Entry 9DR1 (electron microscopy, 3.70 A resolution); this record covers chains I and J of the 8 polymer chains in the assembly.

Chain I:
Molecule: DNA-directed RNA polymerase subunit beta
Source organism: Escherichia coli
Reference sequence: C3SIA7 (C3SIA7_ECOLX); residue numbers follow UniProt; this construct covers 2-1341
Sequence (1340 residues; row label = number of the first residue in the row):
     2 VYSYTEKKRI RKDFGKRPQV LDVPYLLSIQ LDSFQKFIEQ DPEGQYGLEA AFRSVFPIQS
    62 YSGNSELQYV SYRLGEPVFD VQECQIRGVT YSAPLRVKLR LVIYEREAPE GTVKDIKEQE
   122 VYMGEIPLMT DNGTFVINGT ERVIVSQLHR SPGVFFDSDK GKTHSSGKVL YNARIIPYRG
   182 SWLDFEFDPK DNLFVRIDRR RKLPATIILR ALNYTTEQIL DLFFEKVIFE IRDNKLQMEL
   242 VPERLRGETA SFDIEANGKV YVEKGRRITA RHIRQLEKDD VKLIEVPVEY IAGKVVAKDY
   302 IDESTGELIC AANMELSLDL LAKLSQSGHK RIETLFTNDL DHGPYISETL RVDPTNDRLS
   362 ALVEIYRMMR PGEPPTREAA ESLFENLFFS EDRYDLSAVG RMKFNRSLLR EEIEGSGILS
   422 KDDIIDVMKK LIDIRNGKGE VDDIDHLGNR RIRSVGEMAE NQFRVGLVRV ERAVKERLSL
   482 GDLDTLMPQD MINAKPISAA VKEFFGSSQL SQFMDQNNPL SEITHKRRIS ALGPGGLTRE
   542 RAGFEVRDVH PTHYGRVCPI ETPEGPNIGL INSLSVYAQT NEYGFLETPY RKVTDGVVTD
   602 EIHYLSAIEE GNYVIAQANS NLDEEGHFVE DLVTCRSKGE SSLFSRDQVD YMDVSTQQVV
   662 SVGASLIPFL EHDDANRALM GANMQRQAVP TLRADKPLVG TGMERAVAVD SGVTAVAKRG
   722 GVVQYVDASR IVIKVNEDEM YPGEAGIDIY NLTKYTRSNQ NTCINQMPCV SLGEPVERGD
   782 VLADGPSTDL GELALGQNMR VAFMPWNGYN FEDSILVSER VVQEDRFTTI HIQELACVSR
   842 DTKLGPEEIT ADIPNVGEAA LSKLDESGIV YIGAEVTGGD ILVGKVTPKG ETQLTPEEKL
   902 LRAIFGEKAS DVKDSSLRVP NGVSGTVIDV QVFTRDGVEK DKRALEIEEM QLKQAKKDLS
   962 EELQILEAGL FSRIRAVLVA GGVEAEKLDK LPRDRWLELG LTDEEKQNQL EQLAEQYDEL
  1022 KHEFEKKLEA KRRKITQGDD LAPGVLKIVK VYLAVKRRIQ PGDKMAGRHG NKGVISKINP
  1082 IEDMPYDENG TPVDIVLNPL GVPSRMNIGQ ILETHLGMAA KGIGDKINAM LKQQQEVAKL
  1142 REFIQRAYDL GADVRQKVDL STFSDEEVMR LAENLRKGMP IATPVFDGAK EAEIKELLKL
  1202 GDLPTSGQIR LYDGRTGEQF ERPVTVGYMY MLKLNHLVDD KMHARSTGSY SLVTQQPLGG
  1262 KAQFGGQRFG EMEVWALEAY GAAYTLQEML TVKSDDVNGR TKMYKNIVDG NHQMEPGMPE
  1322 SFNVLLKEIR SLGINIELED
Disordered / not traced: 891-914

Chain J:
Molecule: DNA-directed RNA polymerase subunit beta'
Source organism: Escherichia coli
Reference sequence: A0A369F490 (A0A369F490_ECOLX); numbering as in UniProt (aligned over 16-1373)
Sequence (1358 residues; numbered 16 to 1373; the number before each row is that of its first residue):
    16 EFDAIKIALA SPDMIRSWSF GEVKKPETIN YRTFKPERDG LFCARIFGPV KDYECLCGKY
    76 KRLKHRGVIC EKCGVEVTQT KVRRERMGHI ELASPTAHIW FLKSLPSRIG LLLDMPLRDI
   136 ERVLYFESYV VIEGGMTNLE RQQILTEEQY LDALEEFGDE FDAKMGAEAI QALLKSMDLE
   196 QECEQLREEL NETNSETKRK KLTKRIKLLE AFVQSGNKPE WMILTVLPVL PPDLRPLVPL
   256 DGGRFATSDL NDLYRRVINR NNRLKRLLDL AAPDIIVRNE KRMLQEAVDA LLDNGRRGRA
   316 ITGSNKRPLK SLADMIKGKQ GRFRQNLLGK RVDYSGRSVI TVGPYLRLHQ CGLPKKMALE
   376 LFKPFIYGKL ELRGLATTIK AAKKMVEREE AVVWDILDEV IREHPVLLNR APTLHRLGIQ
   436 AFEPVLIEGK AIQLHPLVCA AYNADFDGDQ MAVHVPLTLE AQLEARALMM STNNILSPAN
   496 GEPIIVPSQD VVLGLYYMTR DCVNAKGEGM VLTGPKEAER LYRSGLASLH ARVKVRITEY
   556 EKDANGELVA KTSLKDTTVG RAILWMIVPK GLPYSIVNQA LGKKAISKML NTCYRILGLK
   616 PTVIFADQIM YTGFAYAARS GASVGIDDMV IPEKKHEIIS EAEAEVAEIQ EQFQSGLVTA
   676 GERYNKVIDI WAAANDRVSK AMMDNLQTET VINRDGQEEK QVSFNSIYMM ADSGARGSAA
   736 QIRQLAGMRG LMAKPDGSII ETPITANFRE GLNVLQYFIS THGARKGLAD TALKTANSGY
   796 LTRRLVDVAQ DLVVTEDDCG THEGIMMTPV IEGGDVKEPL RDRVLGRVTA EDVLKPGTAD
   856 ILVPRNTLLH EQWCDLLEEN SVDAVKVRSV VSCDTDFGVC AHCYGRDLAR GHIINKGEAI
   916 GVIAAQSIGE PGTQLTMRTF HIGGAASRAA AESSIQVKNK GSIKLSNVKS VVNSSGKLVI
   976 TSRNTELKLI DEFGRTKESY KVPYGAVLAK GDGEQVAGGE TVANWDPHTM PVITEVSGFV
  1036 RFTDMIDGQT ITRQTDELTG LSSLVVLDSA ERTAGGKDLR PALKIVDAQG NDVLIPGTDM
  1096 PAQYFLPGKA IVQLEDGVQI SSGDTLARIP QESGGTKDIT GGLPRVADLF EARRPKEPAI
  1156 LAEISGIVSF GKETKGKRRL VITPVDGSDP YEEMIPKWRQ LNVFEGERVE RGDVISDGPE
  1216 APHDILRLRG VHAVTRYIVN EVQDVYRLQG VKINDKHIEV IVRQMLRKAT IVNAGSSDFL
  1276 EGEQVEYSRV KIANRELEAN GKVGATYSRD LLGITKASLA TESFISAASF QETTRVLTEA
  1336 AVAGKRDELR GLKENVIVGR LIPAGTGYAY HQDRMRRR
Disordered / not traced: 934-947, 1127-1133
Bound ions: Mg2+: Asp462, Asp464 (shared with 1 residue of chain R)

Chain I / chain J interface:
Pairs across the interface - 322 pairs, chain I then chain J:
  Ser166(I) with Lys1151(J)
  Phe545(I) with Asp785(J); Leu788(J), hydrophobic; Arg933(J)
  Arg548(I) with Arg780(J), hydrogen bond (backbone-side chain)
  Asp549(I) with Pro750(J); His777(J)
  Val550(I) with Pro750(J); His777(J)
  His551(I) with Phe773(J)
  His554(I) with Phe773(J)
  Tyr555(I) with Val769(J); Phe773(J)
  Cys559(I) with Arg780(J)
  Pro560(I) with Phe773(J), hydrophobic; Thr776(J); Arg780(J), hydrogen bond (backbone-side chain)
  Ile561(I) with Tyr772(J), hydrophobic
  Thr563(I) with Arg780(J)
  Glu565(I) with Leu783(J)
  Gly566(I) with Ala787(J)
  Gly570(I) with Arg780(J)
  Gln618(I) with Leu770(J)
  Asn620(I) with Val769(J)
  Ser642(I) with Leu770(J)
  Val660(I) with Val769(J), hydrophobic
  Leu671(I) with Tyr772(J), hydrogen bond (backbone-side chain)
  Glu672(I) with Gly766(J); Leu767(J), hydrogen bond (backbone-backbone)
  His673(I) with Phe763(J); Arg764(J), hydrogen bond (side chain-backbone); Glu765(J); Gly766(J), hydrogen bond (side chain-backbone)
  Asp674(I) with Phe763(J); Tyr772(J), hydrogen bond (backbone-side chain)
  Asp675(I) with Arg744(J), salt bridge; Phe763(J); Tyr772(J)
  Ala676(I) with Tyr772(J); Ala779(J), hydrophobic
  Asn677(I) with Ala779(J); Leu783(J)
  Ala679(I) with Tyr772(J)
  Leu680(I) with Leu783(J), hydrophobic
  Phe804(I) with Ala637(J); Ser638(J)
  Met805(I) with Ala633(J); Gly636(J); Ala637(J)
  Pro806(I) with Asp505(J); Ala633(J); Ala637(J)
  Trp807(I) with Ala633(J), hydrophobic
  Asn808(I) with Pro359(J); Ala633(J)
  Gly809(I) with Val357(J); Pro359(J); Phe629(J)
  Tyr810(I) with Val357(J); Pro359(J)
  Asn811(I) with Asp505(J)
  Phe812(I) with Val357(J), hydrophobic; Pro451(J); Cys454(J), hydrophobic; Phe461(J), hydrophobic; Gln504(J); Asp505(J); Phe629(J), hydrophobic
  Glu813(I) with Cys454(J); Ala459(J); Asp460(J); Gln504(J), hydrogen bond
  Asp814(I) with Asp460(J); Phe461(J); Asp462(J)
  Ser815(I) with Val357(J); Phe461(J)
  Arg841(I) with Asp256(J), hydrogen bond (side chain-backbone); Gly257(J)
  Lys844(I) with Arg47(J)
  Gly1063(I) with Val354(J)
  Lys1073(I) with Asp462(J), salt bridge
  Val1075(I) with Phe461(J)
  Ile1076(I) with Thr356(J)
  Ser1077(I) with Thr356(J); Val357(J), hydrogen bond (side chain-backbone)
  Asn1099(I) with Asp505(J), hydrogen bond
  Pro1100(I) with Ala637(J)
  Leu1101(I) with Gln504(J); Asp505(J); Leu508(J), hydrophobic; Met725(J), hydrophobic; Arg731(J)
  Val1103(I) with Val639(J), hydrophobic
  Pro1104(I) with Met725(J), hydrophobic; Gln736(J)
  Ser1105(I) with Arg731(J); Gln736(J)
  Arg1106(I) with Arg731(J)
  Met1107(I) with Gln739(J), hydrogen bond; Leu740(J), hydrophobic; Phe763(J), hydrophobic
  Ile1109(I) with Ile641(J), hydrophobic; Met644(J), hydrophobic; Leu740(J), hydrophobic
  Ile1112(I) with Val639(J), hydrophobic; Gly640(J); Ile641(J)
  Leu1113(I) with Ile641(J), hydrophobic
  His1116(I) with Ile641(J)
  Phe1187(I) with Leu767(J); Tyr772(J), hydrophobic
  Glu1192(I) with Arg764(J); Glu765(J)
  Lys1196(I) with Asp642(J), salt bridge
  Ser1207(I) with Asp642(J)
  Gln1209(I) with Ser638(J)
  Glu1219(I) with Arg538(J); Arg634(J), salt bridge
  Phe1221(I) with Ala633(J); Arg634(J)
  Glu1222(I) with Arg634(J); Ser635(J); Gly636(J)
  Arg1223(I) with Ser635(J); Gly636(J); Ser638(J); Phe719(J)
  Pro1224(I) with Ser638(J), hydrogen bond (backbone-side chain)
  Val1225(I) with Ser638(J)
  Thr1226(I) with Ser638(J); Val639(J), hydrogen bond (side chain-backbone); Gly640(J)
  Val1239(I) with Lys445(J)
  Asp1240(I) with Lys445(J)
  Lys1242(I) with Arg352(J); Val354(J); Gln465(J)
  Met1243(I) with Arg352(J); Ser353(J); Lys371(J); Lys445(J)
  His1244(I) with Gly351(J); Arg352(J), hydrogen bond (backbone-backbone)
  Ala1245(I) with Ser350(J); Gly351(J); Met372(J), hydrophobic; Glu375(J)
  Arg1246(I) with Asp348(J), salt bridge; Tyr349(J), hydrogen bond (backbone-backbone); Ser350(J), hydrogen bond (backbone-backbone); Glu375(J)
  Ser1247(I) with Asp348(J); Tyr349(J); Glu375(J), hydrogen bond; Lys378(J)
  Tyr1251(I) with Asp348(J), hydrogen bond
  Leu1253(I) with Arg99(J), hydrogen bond (backbone-side chain); Leu249(J); Pro251(J), hydrophobic
  Val1254(I) with Asn341(J)
  Gln1256(I) with Asn341(J); Lys345(J)
  Gln1257(I) with Arg346(J), hydrogen bond (side chain-backbone); Val347(J), hydrogen bond (side chain-backbone); Asp348(J)
  Pro1258(I) with Arg346(J)
  Leu1259(I) with Arg346(J)
  Phe1265(I) with Glu375(J)
  Gly1267(I) with Val347(J); Ser350(J)
  Gln1268(I) with Val347(J); Ser350(J), hydrogen bond (backbone-side chain); Gly351(J); Arg352(J), hydrogen bond
  Arg1269(I) with Gln340(J), hydrogen bond (side chain-backbone); Gly344(J), hydrogen bond (side chain-backbone); Arg346(J)
  Phe1270(I) with Gly344(J); Lys345(J), hydrogen bond (backbone-backbone); Val347(J), hydrophobic; His469(J)
  Glu1272(I) with Leu343(J); Arg798(J), salt bridge
  Met1273(I) with Thr428(J)
  Glu1274(I) with Asn424(J), hydrogen bond; Arg425(J); Ala426(J); Thr428(J)
  Val1275(I) with Leu343(J)
  Trp1276(I) with Arg798(J); Val801(J); Val917(J); Gln921(J)
  Ala1277(I) with Thr428(J); His430(J); Arg431(J); Ile434(J), hydrophobic; Gln921(J)
  Leu1278(I) with Ile434(J), hydrophobic; Met484(J), hydrophobic
  Glu1279(I) with Ala914(J); Val917(J); Val1351(J); Ile1357(J)
  Ala1280(I) with Arg431(J); Glu913(J); Ile918(J); Gln921(J)
  Tyr1281(I) with Arg431(J), hydrogen bond (side chain-backbone); Leu432(J); Ile434(J), hydrogen bond (side chain-backbone); Gln435(J); Leu483(J); Met484(J), hydrophobic; Asn489(J), hydrogen bond
  Gly1282(I) with Gly1360(J); Thr1361(J), hydrogen bond (backbone-backbone)
  Ala1283(I) with Glu479(J); Met484(J), hydrophobic
  Ala1284(I) with Glu479(J), hydrogen bond (backbone-side chain); Leu1356(J); Ile1357(J), hydrophobic; Ala1359(J); Thr1361(J), hydrogen bond (backbone-side chain); Gly1362(J)
  Tyr1285(I) with Glu475(J); Glu479(J), hydrogen bond (backbone-side chain); Leu1356(J); Thr1361(J)
  Thr1286(I) with Ala476(J); Glu479(J), hydrogen bond (backbone-side chain)
  Leu1287(I) with Val1351(J), hydrophobic
  Gln1288(I) with Gly1354(J); Leu1356(J)
  Glu1289(I) with Pro471(J); Leu472(J), hydrogen bond (side chain-backbone); Thr473(J), hydrogen bond; Ala476(J)
  Met1290(I) with Val347(J); His469(J)
  Leu1291(I) with Lys345(J); Val1351(J)
  Thr1292(I) with Gly1354(J)
  Lys1294(I) with Asp348(J), hydrogen bond (backbone-backbone); Tyr349(J); Val470(J), hydrogen bond (side chain-backbone); Leu472(J)
  Ser1295(I) with Lys345(J); Arg346(J), hydrogen bond (side chain-backbone); Val347(J)
  Asp1296(I) with Lys345(J)
  Met1304(I) with Thr473(J)
  Tyr1305(I) with Tyr349(J); Pro379(J), hydrophobic; Tyr382(J); Ile394(J)
  Ile1308(I) with Pro379(J), hydrophobic; Phe380(J)
  Val1309(I) with Pro379(J); Gly383(J)
  His1313(I) with Phe380(J); Leu472(J); Thr473(J); Leu474(J), hydrogen bond (backbone-backbone)
  Gln1314(I) with Thr473(J)
  Met1315(I) with Thr473(J)
  Met1319(I) with Phe17(J), hydrophobic; Val1353(J)
  Pro1320(I) with Lys345(J); Val1353(J)
  Glu1321(I) with Arg99(J), salt bridge
  Ser1322(I) with Asn341(J); Leu342(J)
  Phe1323(I) with Ile20(J), hydrophobic; Leu342(J)
  Val1325(I) with Arg99(J); Arg337(J)
  Leu1326(I) with Phe338(J), hydrophobic; Leu342(J), hydrophobic
  Lys1328(I) with Glu100(J), hydrogen bond (side chain-backbone); Met102(J); Leu245(J); Leu249(J)
  Glu1329(I) with Leu245(J); Met330(J); Ile331(J); Arg337(J), salt bridge
  Arg1331(I) with Trp33(J); Pro243(J)
  Ser1332(I) with Pro243(J); Leu245(J); Tyr269(J), hydrogen bond; Leu327(J)
  Leu1333(I) with His113(J), hydrogen bond (backbone-side chain); Trp115(J), hydrophobic; Leu307(J), hydrophobic; Leu327(J), hydrophobic
  Gly1334(I) with Leu24(J); Ala25(J), hydrogen bond (backbone-backbone)
  Ile1335(I) with Ile22(J), hydrophobic; Ala23(J); Trp115(J), hydrophobic
  Asn1336(I) with Lys21(J); Ile22(J); Ala23(J), hydrogen bond (backbone-backbone); Met29(J), hydrogen bond; Trp33(J)
  Ile1337(I) with Lys21(J); Ile22(J), hydrophobic
  Glu1338(I) with Ala19(J); Ile20(J); Lys21(J), salt bridge
  Leu1339(I) with Phe17(J), hydrophobic; Ala19(J); Ile20(J), hydrophobic
  Glu1340(I) with Asp18(J); Ala19(J); Arg1341(J), salt bridge
  Asp1341(I) with Glu16(J); Phe17(J); Asp18(J)
Other interface residues (no listed pair), chain I (156 interface residues in all): Pro552, Ile569, Arg637, Gly640, Glu641, Thr657, Gln1061, Pro1062, Lys1065, Thr1217, Thr1248, Gly1271, Arg1301, Ile1330
Other interface residues (no listed pair), chain J (180 interface residues in all): Ile30, Phe49, Val244, Pro246, Arg339, Ile355, Leu376, Leu422, Pro427, Leu429, Ala446, Gly463, Ala467, Gln477, Ser503, Tyr512, Ala632, Asp643, Ile722, Ala730, Gly732, Lys749, Ile755, Thr757, Asn768, Ser775, Lys781, Ala784, Thr797, Ala1336, Leu1347, Ile1352, Arg1355

Overview:
Chain I and chain J form an interface of 156 and 180 residues respectively; the contacts include 48 hydrogen
bonds and 10 salt bridges. Among the polar pairs are Asp675(I)-Arg744(J), Lys1073(I)-Asp462(J) and
Lys1196(I)-Asp642(J). The Mg2+ site is built by Asp462(J) and Asp464(J).
Here chain I is DNA-directed RNA polymerase subunit beta and chain J is DNA-directed RNA polymerase subunit
beta', both from Escherichia coli. Entry 9DR1 (E. coli RNA polymerase consensus volume with a bound fluoride
riboswitch in the ligand-bound state) was determined by electron microscopy.
